4ZYP - chains K and M of the 15 polymer chains in the assembly; structure by X-ray diffraction, 5.50 A resolution (low resolution: residue-level contacts below are approximate; hydrogen-bond / salt-bridge calls are withheld).

[Chain K]
Name: Motavizumab antibody Fab heavy chain
From: Mus musculus
Notes: antibody fragment or engineered binder
Sequence (225 residues; numbered 1 to 218 plus 7 insertion-coded residues; the number before each row is that of its first residue; a row labelled like 35A-35B holds insertion residues (35A, then the next letters in order)):
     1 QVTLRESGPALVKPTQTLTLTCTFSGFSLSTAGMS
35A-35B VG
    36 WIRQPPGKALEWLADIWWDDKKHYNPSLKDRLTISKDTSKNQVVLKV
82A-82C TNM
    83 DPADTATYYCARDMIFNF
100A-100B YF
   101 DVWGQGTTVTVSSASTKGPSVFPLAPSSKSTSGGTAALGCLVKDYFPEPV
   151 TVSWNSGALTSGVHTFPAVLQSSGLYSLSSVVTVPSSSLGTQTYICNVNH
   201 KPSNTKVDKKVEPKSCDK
Unresolved in the structure: 128-134, 214-218
Cystine bridges: Cys22-Cys92, Cys140-Cys196

[Chain M]
Name: Motavizumab antibody light chain
From: Mus musculus
Notes: antibody fragment or engineered binder
Sequence (213 residues; numbered 1 to 214; 1 number in that range is skipped by the numbering (no residue carries it; nothing is unmodelled there); the number before each row is that of its first residue):
     1 DIQMTQSPSTLSASVGDRVTITCSASS
    29 RVGYMHWYQQKPGKAPKLLIYDTSKLASGVPSRFSGSGSGTEFTLTISSL
    79 QPDDFATYYCFQGSGYPFTFGGGTKVEIKRTVAAPSVFIFPPSDEQLKSG
   129 TASVVCLLNNFYPREAKVQWKVDNALQSGNSQESVTEQDSKDSTYSLSST
   179 LTLSKADYEKHKVYACEVTHQGLSSPVTKSFNRGEC
Unresolved in the structure: 213-214
Cystine bridges: Cys23-Cys88, Cys134-Cys194

[How chain K and chain M interact]
Pairs across the interface - 73 pairs, chain K then chain M:
  Ile37(K) - Phe98(M)
  Gln39(K) - Gln38(M)
  Gln39(K) - Tyr87(M)
  Lys43(K) - Tyr87(M)
  Ala44(K) - Tyr87(M)
  Ala44(K) - Gly99(M)
  Ala44(K) - Gly100(M)
  Leu45(K) - Pro44(M)
  Leu45(K) - Tyr87(M)
  Leu45(K) - Phe98(M)
  Trp47(K) - Tyr94(M)
  Trp47(K) - Pro95(M)
  Trp47(K) - Phe96(M)
  Trp47(K) - Phe98(M)
  Asp50(K) - Tyr94(M)
  Trp52(K) - Tyr94(M)
  His58(K) - Tyr94(M)
  Pro61(K) - Pro95(M)
  Tyr91(K) - Gln38(M)
  Tyr91(K) - Gly41(M)
  Tyr91(K) - Lys42(M)
  Tyr91(K) - Ala43(M)
  Asp95(K) - Phe96(M)
  Phe100(K) - His34(M)
  Phe100(K) - Phe89(M)
  Phe100(K) - Gly91(M)
  Tyr100A(K) - His34(M)
  Tyr100A(K) - Tyr36(M)
  Tyr100A(K) - Leu46(M)
  Tyr100A(K) - Tyr49(M)
  Tyr100A(K) - Asp50(M)
  Tyr100A(K) - Phe89(M)
  Phe100B(K) - Tyr36(M)
  Phe100B(K) - Phe89(M)
  Phe100B(K) - Phe96(M)
  Trp103(K) - Tyr36(M)
  Trp103(K) - Pro44(M)
  Gly104(K) - Ala43(M)
  Val121(K) - Glu123(M)
  Phe122(K) - Ser121(M)
  Phe122(K) - Glu123(M)
  Phe122(K) - Gln124(M)
  Phe122(K) - Ser127(M)
  Pro123(K) - Ser121(M)
  Pro123(K) - Glu123(M)
  Leu124(K) - Phe118(M)
  Leu124(K) - Val133(M)
  Ala125(K) - Phe118(M)
  Thr135(K) - Phe116(M)
  Ala137(K) - Phe116(M)
  Ala137(K) - Phe118(M)
  Ala137(K) - Leu135(M)
  Leu138(K) - Phe118(M)
  Leu141(K) - Ser131(M)
  Lys143(K) - Thr129(M)
  Lys143(K) - Ser131(M)
  Lys143(K) - Thr180(M)
  His164(K) - Asn137(M)
  His164(K) - Asn138(M)
  His164(K) - Ser174(M)
  Phe166(K) - Ser162(M)
  Phe166(K) - Thr164(M)
  Phe166(K) - Ser174(M)
  Phe166(K) - Leu175(M)
  Phe166(K) - Ser176(M)
  Pro167(K) - Ser162(M)
  Pro167(K) - Val163(M)
  Leu170(K) - Gln160(M)
  Gln171(K) - Gln160(M)
  Ser179(K) - Thr178(M)
  Val181(K) - Leu135(M)
  Thr183(K) - Asn137(M)
  Lys209(K) - Glu123(M)
Also at the interface, not in a pair above, chain K (42 interface residues in all): Glu46, Asn60, Asp101, Gly139, Thr165, Val169

[Overview]
Chain K and chain M form an interface of 42 and 40 residues respectively.
Here chain K is Motavizumab antibody Fab heavy chain and chain M is Motavizumab antibody light chain, both
from Mus musculus. Entry 4ZYP (Crystal Structure of Motavizumab and Quaternary-Specific RSV-Neutralizing Human
Antibody AM14 in Complex with Prefusion RSV F ...) was determined by X-ray diffraction, deposited together
with 4ZYK.
